PDB entry 8AVF | electron microscopy, 6.45 A resolution (low resolution: residue-level contacts below are approximate; hydrogen-bond / salt-bridge calls are withheld) | chains B and C of the 6 polymer chains in the assembly

[Chain B]
Protein: Leptin receptor
Organism: Homo sapiens
UniProtKB: P48357 (LEPR_HUMAN); residue numbers follow UniProt; this construct covers 22-839
Amino-acid sequence (868 residues; row label = number of the first residue in the row):
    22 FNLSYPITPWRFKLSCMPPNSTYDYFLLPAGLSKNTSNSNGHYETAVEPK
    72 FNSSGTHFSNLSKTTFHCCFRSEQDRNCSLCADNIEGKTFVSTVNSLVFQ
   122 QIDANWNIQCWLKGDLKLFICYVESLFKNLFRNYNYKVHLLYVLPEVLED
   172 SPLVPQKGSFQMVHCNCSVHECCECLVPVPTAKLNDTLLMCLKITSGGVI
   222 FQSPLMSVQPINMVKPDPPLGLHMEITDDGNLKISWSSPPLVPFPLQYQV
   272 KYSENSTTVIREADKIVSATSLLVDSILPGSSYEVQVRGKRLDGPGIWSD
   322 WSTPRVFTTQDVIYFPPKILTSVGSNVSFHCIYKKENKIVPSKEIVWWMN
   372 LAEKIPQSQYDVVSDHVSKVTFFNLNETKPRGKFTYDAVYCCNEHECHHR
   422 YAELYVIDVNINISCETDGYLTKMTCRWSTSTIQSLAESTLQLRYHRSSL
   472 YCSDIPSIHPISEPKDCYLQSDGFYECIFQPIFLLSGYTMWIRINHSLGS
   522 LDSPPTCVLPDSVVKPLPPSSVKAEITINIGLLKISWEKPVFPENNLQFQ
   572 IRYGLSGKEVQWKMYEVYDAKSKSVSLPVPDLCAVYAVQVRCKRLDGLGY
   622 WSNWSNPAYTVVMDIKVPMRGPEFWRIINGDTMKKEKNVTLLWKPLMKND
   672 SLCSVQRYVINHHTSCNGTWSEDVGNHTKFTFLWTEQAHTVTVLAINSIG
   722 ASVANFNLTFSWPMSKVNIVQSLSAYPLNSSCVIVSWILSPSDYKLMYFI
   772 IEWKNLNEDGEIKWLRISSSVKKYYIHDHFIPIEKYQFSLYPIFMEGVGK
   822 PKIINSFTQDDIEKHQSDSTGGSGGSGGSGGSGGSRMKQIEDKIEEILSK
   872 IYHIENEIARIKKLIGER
Disordered / not traced: 22-235, 832-889
Differences from the reference sequence: expression tag (840-889)
UniProt features mapped onto this chain:
  - region: His467 to Glu484 (Leptin-binding)
  - motif: Trp622 to Ser626 (WSXWS motif)
  - glycosylation (N-linked (GlcNAc...) asparagine): Asn23, Asn41, Asn56, Asn73, Asn81, Asn98, Asn187, Asn206, Asn276, Asn347, Asn397, Asn516, Asn624, Asn659, Asn688, Asn697, Asn728, Asn750
  - natural variant: Tyr422 (Y422H: In LEPRD; uncertain significance), Cys604 (C604G: In LEPRD; uncertain significance), Leu786 (L786P: In LEPRD; uncertain significance)
Cystine bridges: Cys352-Cys412, Cys413-Cys418, Cys436-Cys447, Cys473-Cys528, Cys488-Cys498, Cys604-Cys674

[Chain C]
Protein: Leptin
Organism: Homo sapiens
UniProtKB: P41159 (LEP_HUMAN); residue numbers follow UniProt; this construct covers 22-167
Amino-acid sequence (171 residues; row label = number of the first residue in the row; numbers below 1 keep their minus sign (Ala-3 is residue -3)):
    -3 AHHHHHHPGGPGSENLYFQGGSTGGVPIQKVQDDTKTLIKTIVTRINDIS
    47 HTQSVSSKQKVTGLDFIPGLHPILTLSKMDQTLAVYQQILTSMPSRNVIQ
    97 ISNDLENLRDLLHVLAFSKSCHLPWASGLETLDSLGGVLEASGYSTEVVA
   147 LSRLQGSLQDMLWQLDLSPGC
Disordered / not traced: -3 to 21
Differences from the reference sequence: expression tag (-3 to 21)
UniProt features mapped onto this chain:
  - natural variant: Gln49 (deletion), Asp100 (D100Y: In LEPD), Arg105 (R105W: In LEPD)
Cystine bridges: Cys117-Cys167

[Interface between chain B and chain C]
Contacting residue pairs (11):
  Asn371(B) - Tyr140(C)
  Ala373(B) - Ser50(C)
  Tyr411(B) - Tyr140(C)
  Tyr411(B) - Ser141(C)
  Glu417(B) - Lys56(C)
  Glu417(B) - Thr58(C)
  Cys418(B) - Thr58(C)
  His420(B) - Ser138(C)
  His420(B) - Ser141(C)
  Arg421(B) - Ser138(C)
  Tyr422(B) - Tyr140(C)
Other interface residues (no listed pair), chain B (13 interface residues in all): Leu372, Arg402, Lys404, His416, His419
Other interface residues (no listed pair), chain C (14 interface residues in all): His47, Gln55, Val57, Pro90, Ser91, Ala137, Glu143, Val144

[Overview]
The interface between chain B and chain C involves 13 residues on one side and 14 on the other.
Chain B is Leptin receptor and chain C is Leptin, both from Homo sapiens; the structure, Human leptin in
complex with the human LEP-R ectodomain fused to a C-terminal trimeric isoleucine GCN4 ..., was determined by
electron microscopy, deposited together with 7Z3Q, 7Z3R, 8AV2, 8AVB, 8AVC, 8AVD and 3 further entries.
